PDB entry 6U9N | X-ray diffraction, 1.95 A resolution | chain A

== Chain A ==
Protein: Histone-lysine N-methyltransferase
From: Homo sapiens
Notes: EC 2.1.1.43
UniProt: B4DIJ7 (B4DIJ7_HUMAN); residues 3813-3969 here correspond to UniProt positions 167-323 (UniProt number = residue number - 3646)
Chain sequence (158 residues; row label = number of the first residue in the row):
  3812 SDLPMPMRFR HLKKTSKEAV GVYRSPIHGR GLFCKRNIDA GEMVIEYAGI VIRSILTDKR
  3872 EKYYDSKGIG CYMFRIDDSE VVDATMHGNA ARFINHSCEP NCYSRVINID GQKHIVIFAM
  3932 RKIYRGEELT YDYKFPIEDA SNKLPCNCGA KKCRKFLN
Disordered / not traced: 3812-3813, 3946-3953, 3969
Construct notes: expression tag (3812); engineered mutation I3861 (Asn215 in B4DIJ7), L3867 (Gln221 in B4DIJ7)
Bound ions: Zn2+: C3909, C3957, C3959, C3964
Ligand contacts: Q34 (5'-{[(3S)-3-amino-3-carboxypropyl]({1-[(4-chlorophenyl)methyl]azetidin-3-yl}methyl)amino}-5'-deoxyadenosine): I3838, H3839, G3840, R3841, G3881, C3882, Y3883, R3903, F3904, I3905, N3906, H3907, Y3944, P3956, C3957, N3958, C3959

== Overview ==
Chain A binds compound Q34. C3909, C3957, C3959 and C3964 form the Zn2+ site.
Chain A is Histone-lysine N-methyltransferase (Homo sapiens); the structure, MLL1 SET N3861I/Q3867L bound to
inhibitor 14 (TC-5139), was determined by X-ray diffraction (same publication as 6U9K, 6U9M and 6U9R).
